Entry 1FZ8 (X-ray diffraction, 2.10 A resolution); this record covers chains A and E of the 6 polymer chains in the assembly.

== Chain A ==
Protein: Methane monooxygenase component A, alpha chain
Source organism: Methylococcus capsulatus
Notes: EC 1.14.13.25
Reference sequence: P22869 (MEMA_METCA); residues 1-527 here = UniProt positions 1-527
Chain sequence (527 residues; each row starts with the number of its first residue):
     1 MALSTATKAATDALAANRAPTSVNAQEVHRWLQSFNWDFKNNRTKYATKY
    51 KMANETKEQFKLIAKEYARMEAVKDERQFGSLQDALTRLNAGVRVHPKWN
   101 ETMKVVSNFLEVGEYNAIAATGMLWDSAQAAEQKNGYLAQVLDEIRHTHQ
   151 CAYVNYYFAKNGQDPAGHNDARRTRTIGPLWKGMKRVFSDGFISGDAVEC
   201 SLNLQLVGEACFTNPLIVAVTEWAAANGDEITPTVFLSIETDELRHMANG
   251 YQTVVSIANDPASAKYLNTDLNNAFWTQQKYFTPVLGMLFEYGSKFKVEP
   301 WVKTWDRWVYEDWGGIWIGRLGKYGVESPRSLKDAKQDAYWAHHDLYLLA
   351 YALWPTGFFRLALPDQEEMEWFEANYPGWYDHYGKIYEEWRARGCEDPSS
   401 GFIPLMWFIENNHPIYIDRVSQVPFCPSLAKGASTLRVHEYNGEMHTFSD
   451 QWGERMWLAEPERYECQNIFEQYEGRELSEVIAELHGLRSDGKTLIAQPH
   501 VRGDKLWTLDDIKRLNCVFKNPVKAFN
Unresolved in the structure: 1-16
Metal / ion sites: Fe ion site 1: Glu114, Glu144, His147; Fe ion site 2: Glu144, Glu209, Glu243, His246; Ca2+: Asn527 (shared with 1 residue of chain B)
Ligand contacts:
  - dibromomethane (2BM), molecule 1: Trp99, Thr102, Val106, Leu216, Val220, Leu286, Leu289, Phe290
  - dibromomethane (2BM), molecule 2: Glu101, Thr102, Val105, Met288, Leu289, Tyr292, Gly293, Tyr347, Phe359, Leu361
  - dibromomethane (2BM), molecule 3: Val106, Phe109, Leu110, Met184, Phe188, Leu216, Leu286, Leu289

== Chain E ==
Protein: Methane monooxygenase component A, gamma chain
Source organism: Methylococcus capsulatus
Notes: EC 1.14.13.25
Reference sequence: P11987 (MEMG_METCA); residues 1-170 here = UniProt positions 1-170
Chain sequence (170 residues; each row starts with the number of its first residue):
     1 MAKLGIHSNDTRDAWVNKIAQLNTLEKAAEMLKQFRMDHTTPFRNSYELD
    51 NDYLWIEAKLEEKVAVLKARAFNEVDFRHKTAFGEDAKSVLDGTVAKMNA
   101 AKDKWEAEKIHIGFRQAYKPPIMPVNYFLDGERQLGTRLMELRNLNYYDT
   151 PLEELRKQRGVRVVHLQSPH
Unresolved in the structure: 1-2, 170

== Interface between chain A and chain E ==
Contacting residue pairs - 97 pairs, chain A then chain E:
  Arg43(A) with Arg133(E)
  Thr44(A) with Arg133(E), hydrogen bond (backbone-side chain)
  Lys45(A) with Arg133(E)
  Ala47(A) with Glu132(E); Arg133(E); Gly136(E); Thr137(E); Met140(E)
  Thr48(A) with Thr137(E), hydrogen bond (backbone-side chain); Met140(E)
  Lys49(A) with Met140(E); Glu141(E); Asn144(E)
  Asp196(A) with Met140(E)
  Tyr266(A) with Glu141(E), hydrogen bond (side chain-backbone); Asn144(E); Leu145(E)
  Thr269(A) with Tyr147(E); Tyr148(E), hydrogen bond (backbone-side chain)
  Asn272(A) with Tyr148(E), hydrogen bond
  Asn273(A) with Tyr147(E); Tyr148(E), hydrogen bond
  Arg330(A) with Tyr148(E)
  Pro427(A) with Gln167(E)
  Ser434(A) with Gln167(E), hydrogen bond (backbone-side chain); Pro169(E)
  Thr435(A) with Gln167(E); Pro169(E)
  Leu436(A) with His165(E); Leu166(E); Gln167(E), hydrogen bond (backbone-backbone)
  Arg437(A) with Leu152(E); Arg156(E); His165(E); Leu166(E)
  Val438(A) with Val163(E); Val164(E), hydrogen bond (backbone-backbone); His165(E), hydrogen bond (backbone-backbone)
  His439(A) with Arg156(E); Val161(E); Arg162(E); Val163(E)
  Glu440(A) with Val161(E); Arg162(E), salt bridge; Val164(E)
  Tyr441(A) with Pro42(E); Phe43(E); Arg159(E); Gly160(E)
  Asn442(A) with Pro42(E); Phe43(E); Arg44(E); Tyr47(E)
  Glu444(A) with Tyr47(E); Asp50(E)
  Gln451(A) with Leu152(E)
  Trp452(A) with Tyr148(E), hydrophobic
  Glu454(A) with Leu152(E); Arg156(E), salt bridge
  Arg455(A) with Tyr147(E), hydrogen bond (side chain-backbone); Tyr148(E); Thr150(E), hydrogen bond (side chain-backbone); Leu152(E); Leu155(E)
  Met456(A) with Tyr147(E)
  Trp457(A) with Val161(E), hydrophobic
  Leu458(A) with Leu155(E), hydrophobic; Arg156(E); Arg159(E), hydrogen bond (backbone-side chain); Val161(E), hydrophobic
  Ala459(A) with Arg143(E), hydrogen bond (backbone-side chain); Arg159(E), hydrogen bond (backbone-side chain)
  Glu460(A) with Arg143(E); Tyr147(E), hydrogen bond
  Pro461(A) with Pro42(E), hydrophobic; Arg159(E)
  Glu462(A) with Pro42(E); Ile112(E); Arg143(E), salt bridge
  Glu465(A) with Thr41(E); Pro42(E); Arg44(E), salt bridge
  Gln467(A) with Asp50(E), hydrogen bond (side chain-backbone)
  Glu471(A) with Asn51(E), hydrogen bond (backbone-side chain)
  Gln472(A) with Asn51(E)
  Tyr473(A) with Ile6(E), hydrophobic
  Arg476(A) with Leu4(E), hydrogen bond (side chain-backbone); Gly5(E); Ile6(E)
  Glu484(A) with Gly5(E); Ile6(E), hydrogen bond (side chain-backbone); His7(E), hydrogen bond (side chain-backbone)
  Leu485(A) with Ile6(E), hydrophobic; His7(E)
  Phe526(A) with Val164(E), hydrophobic; His165(E)
  Asn527(A) with Arg162(E), hydrogen bond (backbone-side chain)
Interface residues without a listed pair, chain A (50 interface residues in all): Tyr46, Lys265, Asp270, Gly443, Met445, Val481
Interface residues without a listed pair, chain E (44 interface residues in all): Ser8, Tyr53, Leu54, Glu108, Leu129, Leu139, Pro151

== In short ==
50 residues of chain A and 44 residues of chain E are in contact; the contacts include 22 hydrogen bonds and 4
salt bridges. Polar pairs include Glu440(A)-Arg162(E), Glu454(A)-Arg156(E) and Glu462(A)-Arg143(E). Chain A
binds 3 copies of dibromomethane.
Chain A is Methane monooxygenase component A, alpha chain and chain E is Methane monooxygenase component A,
gamma chain, both from Methylococcus capsulatus; the structure, Methane monooxygenase hydroxylase, form II
cocrystallized with dibromomethane, was determined by X-ray diffraction together with 1FZ9, 1FZH and 1FZI from
the same study.
